2EA7 - chains A and B of the 3 polymer chains in the assembly; structure by X-ray diffraction, 1.80 A resolution.

== Chain A (and B) ==
Name: 7S globulin-1
From: Vigna angularis
Notes: chain B of this document is another copy of the same molecule, construct and numbering; everything in this record applies to it too
Reference sequence: A4PI98 (A4PI98_PHAAN); residues 1-434 here = UniProt positions 1-434
Chain sequence (434 residues; numbered 1 to 434; the number before each row is that of its first residue):
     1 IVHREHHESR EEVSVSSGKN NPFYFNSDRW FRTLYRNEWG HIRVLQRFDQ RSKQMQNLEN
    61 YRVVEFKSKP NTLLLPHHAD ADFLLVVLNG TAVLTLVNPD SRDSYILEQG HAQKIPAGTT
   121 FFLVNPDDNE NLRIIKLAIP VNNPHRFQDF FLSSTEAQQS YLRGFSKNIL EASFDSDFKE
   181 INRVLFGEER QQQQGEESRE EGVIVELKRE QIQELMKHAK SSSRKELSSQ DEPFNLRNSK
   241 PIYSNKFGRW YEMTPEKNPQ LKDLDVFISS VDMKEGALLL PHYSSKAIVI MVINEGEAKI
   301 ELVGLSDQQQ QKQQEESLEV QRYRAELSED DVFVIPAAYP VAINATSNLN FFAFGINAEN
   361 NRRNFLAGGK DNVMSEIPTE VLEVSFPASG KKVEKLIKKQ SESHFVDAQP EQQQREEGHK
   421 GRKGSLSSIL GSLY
Disordered / not traced: 1-12, 188-196, 412-434 (chain B: 1-10, 189-197, 226-227, 308-313, 410-434)
Ligand contacts: Ca2+ (CA): Glu-383, Phe-386, Pro-387, Ala-388, Ser-389

== Interface between chain A and chain B ==
Residue-residue contacts (133; chain A residue first):
  Arg-32(A) / Glu-315(B)
  Thr-33(A) / Gln-314(B)
  Thr-33(A) / Glu-315(B)
  Leu-34(A) / Gln-314(B)
  Leu-34(A) / Glu-316(B)
  Tyr-35(A) / Gln-314(B)
  Arg-36(A) / Gln-314(B)  hydrogen bond (backbone-side chain)
  Leu-73(A) / Val-384(B)  hydrophobic
  Leu-75(A) / Val-384(B)  hydrophobic
  Leu-75(A) / Ser-385(B)
  Pro-76(A) / Val-381(B)
  Pro-76(A) / Ser-385(B)
  His-78(A) / Tyr-283(B)
  His-78(A) / Ala-338(B)  hydrogen bond (side chain-backbone)
  Asp-80(A) / Ala-337(B)
  Asp-80(A) / Ala-338(B)
  Val-97(A) / Val-373(B)
  Val-97(A) / Glu-376(B)
  Val-97(A) / Ile-377(B)  hydrophobic
  Asn-98(A) / Val-373(B)
  Asn-98(A) / Glu-376(B)
  Pro-99(A) / Arg-363(B)
  Pro-99(A) / Asn-364(B)
  Pro-99(A) / Asp-371(B)
  Pro-99(A) / Asn-372(B)  hydrogen bond (backbone-backbone)
  Pro-99(A) / Val-373(B)
  Pro-99(A) / Glu-376(B)
  Asp-100(A) / Lys-370(B)  salt bridge
  Asp-100(A) / Asp-371(B)  hydrogen bond (side chain-backbone)
  Asp-100(A) / Glu-376(B)
  Ser-101(A) / Glu-376(B)  hydrogen bond (backbone-side chain)
  Arg-102(A) / Glu-376(B)  salt bridge
  Arg-102(A) / Pro-378(B)
  Ala-117(A) / Ser-285(B)
  Gly-118(A) / Tyr-283(B)  hydrogen bond (backbone-side chain)
  Gly-118(A) / Ser-285(B)  hydrogen bond (backbone-backbone)
  Thr-120(A) / Tyr-283(B)  hydrogen bond
  Thr-120(A) / Val-373(B)
  Phe-122(A) / Val-381(B)  hydrophobic
  Val-141(A) / Asn-57(B)  hydrogen bond (backbone-side chain)
  Val-141(A) / Lys-286(B)
  Val-141(A) / Ile-288(B)
  Val-141(A) / Ala-337(B)  hydrophobic
  Val-141(A) / Asn-357(B)
  Asn-142(A) / Gln-54(B)
  Asn-142(A) / Gln-56(B)
  Asn-142(A) / Asn-57(B)  hydrogen bond (backbone-backbone)
  Asn-142(A) / Ile-288(B)
  Asn-142(A) / Pro-336(B)
  Asn-142(A) / Ala-337(B)  hydrogen bond (side chain-backbone)
  Asn-142(A) / Tyr-339(B)
  Asn-143(A) / Lys-53(B)  hydrogen bond (side chain-backbone)
  Asn-143(A) / Gln-56(B)
  Asn-143(A) / Asn-57(B)
  Pro-144(A) / Gln-56(B)
  Pro-144(A) / Asn-57(B)
  Arg-146(A) / Asp-307(B)  salt bridge
  Gln-148(A) / Leu-305(B)
  Gln-148(A) / Ser-306(B)  hydrogen bond (side chain-backbone)
  Gln-148(A) / Leu-318(B)
  Asp-149(A) / Leu-305(B)
  Asp-149(A) / Leu-318(B)
  Phe-150(A) / Val-303(B)
  Phe-150(A) / Leu-305(B)  hydrophobic
  Phe-150(A) / Tyr-339(B)  hydrophobic
  Phe-150(A) / Pro-340(B)
  Leu-152(A) / Met-374(B)  hydrophobic
  Leu-152(A) / Ile-377(B)  hydrophobic
  Leu-152(A) / Phe-386(B)
  Ser-153(A) / Ser-385(B)
  Ser-154(A) / Ser-385(B)  hydrogen bond (backbone-backbone)
  Ala-157(A) / Ser-317(B)
  Gln-159(A) / Glu-11(B)  hydrogen bond (side chain-backbone)
  Gln-159(A) / Val-320(B)
  Tyr-161(A) / Val-303(B)
  Tyr-161(A) / Pro-340(B)  hydrophobic
  Tyr-161(A) / Leu-366(B)
  Leu-162(A) / Leu-366(B)  hydrophobic
  Leu-162(A) / Met-374(B)  hydrophobic
  Arg-163(A) / Val-13(B)
  Gly-164(A) / Val-303(B)
  Gly-164(A) / Val-320(B)
  Gly-164(A) / Arg-322(B)  hydrogen bond (backbone-side chain)
  Phe-165(A) / Pro-281(B)  hydrophobic
  Phe-165(A) / Glu-301(B)
  Phe-165(A) / Val-303(B)  hydrophobic
  Phe-165(A) / Arg-322(B)  hydrogen bond (backbone-side chain)
  Phe-165(A) / Pro-340(B)  hydrophobic
  Phe-165(A) / Val-341(B)
  Phe-165(A) / Ala-342(B)  hydrophobic
  Ser-166(A) / Glu-301(B)  hydrogen bond
  Ser-166(A) / Arg-322(B)
  Ile-169(A) / Leu-278(B)  hydrophobic
  Ile-169(A) / Glu-301(B)
  Ala-172(A) / Leu-278(B)  hydrophobic
  Ala-172(A) / Gln-400(B)  hydrogen bond (backbone-side chain)
  Ala-172(A) / Val-406(B)
  Ala-172(A) / Asp-407(B)
  Ala-172(A) / Ala-408(B)
  Ala-172(A) / Gln-409(B)
  Ser-173(A) / Leu-278(B)
  Ser-173(A) / Leu-280(B)
  Ser-173(A) / Pro-281(B)
  Ser-173(A) / Ala-367(B)
  Ser-173(A) / Gln-400(B)  hydrogen bond (backbone-side chain)
  Phe-174(A) / Lys-399(B)
  Phe-174(A) / Gln-400(B)
  Asp-175(A) / Lys-399(B)  salt bridge
  Asp-175(A) / Gln-400(B)
  Asp-175(A) / Gln-409(B)
  Ser-176(A) / Leu-396(B)
  Arg-183(A) / Pro-387(B)
  Val-184(A) / Phe-386(B)
  Val-184(A) / Pro-387(B)
  Val-184(A) / Ala-388(B)  hydrogen bond (backbone-backbone)
  Val-184(A) / Lys-392(B)
  Val-184(A) / Val-393(B)  hydrophobic
  Leu-185(A) / Phe-386(B)
  Leu-185(A) / Pro-387(B)
  Leu-185(A) / Leu-396(B)  hydrophobic
  Phe-186(A) / Pro-387(B)
  Gly-187(A) / Glu-11(B)
  Gly-187(A) / Pro-387(B)
  Glu-197(A) / Pro-387(B)
  Glu-197(A) / Ala-388(B)
  Glu-197(A) / Ser-389(B)  hydrogen bond (side chain-backbone)
  Ser-198(A) / Pro-387(B)
  Arg-199(A) / Pro-387(B)
  Glu-200(A) / Val-384(B)
  Glu-214(A) / Glu-380(B)
  Leu-215(A) / Pro-378(B)  hydrophobic
  Leu-215(A) / Glu-380(B)
  Leu-215(A) / Val-381(B)  hydrophobic
Also at the interface, not in a pair above, chain A (65 interface residues in all): Ala-79, Thr-119, Pro-140, Ser-160, Glu-171, Glu-180, Ile-181, Val-205, Gln-211
Also at the interface, not in a pair above, chain B (67 interface residues in all): Met-55, Gly-304, Glu-319, Arg-362, Glu-383

== Summary ==
65 residues of chain A face 67 of chain B across their interface; the contacts include 22 hydrogen bonds and 4
salt bridges. Among the polar pairs are Asp-100(A)/Lys-370(B), Arg-102(A)/Glu-376(B) and
Arg-146(A)/Asp-307(B). Ligands of chain A: Ca2+.
Both chains are 7S globulin-1 (Vigna angularis). Entry 2EA7 (Crystal Structure of Adzuki Bean 7S Globulin-1)
was determined by X-ray diffraction together with 2EAA from the same study.
